7Z1N - chains A and T of the 17 polymer chains in the assembly; structure by electron microscopy, 3.90 A resolution.

== Chain A ==
Molecule: DNA-directed RNA polymerase III subunit RPC1
Source organism: Saccharomyces cerevisiae W303
Notes: EC 2.7.7.6
UniProt: P04051 (RPC1_YEAST); residues 1-1460 here = UniProt positions 1-1460
Chain sequence (1460 residues; numbered 1 to 1460; the number before each row is that of its first residue):
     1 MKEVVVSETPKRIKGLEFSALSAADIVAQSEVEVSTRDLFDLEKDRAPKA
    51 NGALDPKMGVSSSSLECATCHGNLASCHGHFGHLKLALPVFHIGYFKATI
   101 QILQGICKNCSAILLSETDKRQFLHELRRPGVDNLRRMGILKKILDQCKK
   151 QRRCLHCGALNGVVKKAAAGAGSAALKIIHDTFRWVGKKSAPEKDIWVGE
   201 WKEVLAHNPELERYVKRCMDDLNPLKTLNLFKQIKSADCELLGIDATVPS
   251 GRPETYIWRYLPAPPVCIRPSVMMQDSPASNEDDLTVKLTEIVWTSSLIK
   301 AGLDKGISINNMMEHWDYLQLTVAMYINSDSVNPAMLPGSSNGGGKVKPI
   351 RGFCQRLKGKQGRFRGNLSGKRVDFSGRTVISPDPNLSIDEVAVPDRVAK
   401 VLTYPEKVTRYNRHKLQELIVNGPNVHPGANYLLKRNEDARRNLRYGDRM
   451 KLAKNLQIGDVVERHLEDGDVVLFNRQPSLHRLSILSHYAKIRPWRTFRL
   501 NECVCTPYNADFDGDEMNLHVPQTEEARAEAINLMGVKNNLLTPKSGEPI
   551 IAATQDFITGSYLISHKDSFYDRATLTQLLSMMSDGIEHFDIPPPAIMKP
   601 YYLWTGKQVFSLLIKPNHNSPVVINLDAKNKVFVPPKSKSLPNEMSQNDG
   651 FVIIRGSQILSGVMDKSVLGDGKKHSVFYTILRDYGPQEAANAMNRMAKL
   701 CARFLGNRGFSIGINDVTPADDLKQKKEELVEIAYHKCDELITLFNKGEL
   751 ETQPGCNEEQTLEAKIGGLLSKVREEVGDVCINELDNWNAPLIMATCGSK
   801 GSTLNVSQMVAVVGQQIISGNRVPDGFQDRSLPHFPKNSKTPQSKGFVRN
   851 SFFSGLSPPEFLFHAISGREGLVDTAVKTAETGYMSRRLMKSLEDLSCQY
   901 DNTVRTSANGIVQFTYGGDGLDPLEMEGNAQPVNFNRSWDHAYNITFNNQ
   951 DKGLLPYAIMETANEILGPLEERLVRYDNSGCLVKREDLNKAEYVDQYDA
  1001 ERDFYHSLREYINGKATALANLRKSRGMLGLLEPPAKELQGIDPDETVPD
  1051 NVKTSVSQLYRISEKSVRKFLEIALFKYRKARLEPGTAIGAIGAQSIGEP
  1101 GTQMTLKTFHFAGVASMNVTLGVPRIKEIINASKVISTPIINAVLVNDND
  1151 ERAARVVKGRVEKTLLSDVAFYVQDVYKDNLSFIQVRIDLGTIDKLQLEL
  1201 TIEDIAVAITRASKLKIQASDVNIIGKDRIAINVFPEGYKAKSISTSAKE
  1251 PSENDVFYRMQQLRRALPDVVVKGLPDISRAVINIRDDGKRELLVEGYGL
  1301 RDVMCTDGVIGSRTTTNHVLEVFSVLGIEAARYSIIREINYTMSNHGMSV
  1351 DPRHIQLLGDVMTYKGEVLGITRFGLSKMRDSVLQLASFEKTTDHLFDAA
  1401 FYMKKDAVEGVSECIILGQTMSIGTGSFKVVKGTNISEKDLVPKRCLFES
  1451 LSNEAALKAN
Disordered / not traced: 340-348, 1237-1252, 1459-1460
Ion coordination: Zn2+ site 1: Cys67, Cys70, Cys77, His80; Zn2+ site 2: Cys107, Cys110, Cys154, Cys157; Mg2+: Asp511 (shared with 1 residue of chain R)
Ligand contacts: chapso (1N7): Lys1134, Val1135, Asp1277, Tyr1298, His1318, Glu1321
UniProt features mapped onto this chain:
  - region: Pro858 to Glu870 (Bridging helix)
  - binding site (Zn(2+)): Cys67, Cys70, Cys77, His80, Cys107, Cys110, Cys154
  - binding site (Mg(2+)): Asp511, Asp513, Asp515
  - mutagenesis: Thr506 (T506I: Temperature-sensitive), Asn509 (N509Y: Temperature-sensitive), Asn518 (N518Q: Temperature-sensitive)

== Chain T ==
Molecule: T-DNA
Sequence (44 nucleotides; row label = number of the first residue in the row):
     1 CAAAATTTTCGGAAGGCATGCTCTGTGGCTTTGCTAAGAGATTC
Disordered / not traced: 30-44

== Interface between chain A and chain T ==
Residue-residue contacts (28; chain A residue first):
  Lys150(A) with DT7(T), phosphate contact
  Arg152(A) with DA5(T), sugar contact; DT6(T), salt bridge to the phosphate
  Ala169(A) with DA14(T), sugar contact; DG15(T), phosphate contact
  Gly170(A) with DG15(T), phosphate contact
  Gly187(A) with DA5(T), phosphate contact
  Lys188(A) with DA4(T), phosphate contact; DA5(T), hydrogen bond to the phosphate
  Lys189(A) with DA4(T), hydrogen bond to the phosphate; DA5(T), salt bridge to the phosphate
  Gln275(A) with DC29(T), base contact
  Lys360(A) with DC21(T), salt bridge to the phosphate
  Arg365(A) with DA18(T), salt bridge to the phosphate
  Arg372(A) with DC23(T), salt bridge to the phosphate
  Arg378(A) with DC23(T), sugar contact
  Gln477(A) with DT22(T), sugar contact
  Thr879(A) with DG20(T), base contact
  Ala880(A) with DA18(T), phosphate contact; DT19(T), phosphate contact; DG20(T), sugar contact
  Tyr884(A) with DA18(T), sugar contact
  Arg887(A) with DA18(T), salt bridge to the phosphate
  Arg1373(A) with DG16(T), base contact; DC17(T), sugar contact
  Glu1390(A) with DC17(T), sugar contact
  Lys1391(A) with DG16(T), phosphate contact; DC17(T), phosphate contact
Other interface residues (no listed pair), chain A (24 interface residues in all): Ala171, Asp330, Lys358, Pro478
Other interface residues (no listed pair), chain T (16 interface residues in all): DT8

== Overview ==
The interface between chain A and chain T involves 24 residues on one side and 16 on the other; the contacts
include 2 hydrogen bonds and 6 salt bridges. Among the polar pairs are Lys188(A)-DA5(T), Lys189(A)-DA4(T) and
Arg152(A)-DT6(T). Bound to chain A: chapso.
Chain A is DNA-directed RNA polymerase III subunit RPC1 (Saccharomyces cerevisiae W303) and chain T is T-DNA;
the structure, Structure of yeast RNA Polymerase III Delta C53-C37-C11, was determined by electron microscopy
together with 7Z1L, 7Z1M and 7Z1O from the same study.
